5WVK - chains d and n of the 47 polymer chains in the assembly; structure by electron microscopy, 4.20 A resolution (low resolution: residue-level contacts below are approximate; hydrogen-bond / salt-bridge calls are withheld).

Chain d:
Protein: Proteasome subunit alpha type-3
From: Saccharomyces cerevisiae (strain ATCC 204508 / S288c)
Notes: EC 3.4.25.1
UniProtKB: P23638 (PSA3_YEAST); residue numbers follow UniProt; this construct covers 1-258
Sequence (258 residues; row label = number of the first residue in the row):
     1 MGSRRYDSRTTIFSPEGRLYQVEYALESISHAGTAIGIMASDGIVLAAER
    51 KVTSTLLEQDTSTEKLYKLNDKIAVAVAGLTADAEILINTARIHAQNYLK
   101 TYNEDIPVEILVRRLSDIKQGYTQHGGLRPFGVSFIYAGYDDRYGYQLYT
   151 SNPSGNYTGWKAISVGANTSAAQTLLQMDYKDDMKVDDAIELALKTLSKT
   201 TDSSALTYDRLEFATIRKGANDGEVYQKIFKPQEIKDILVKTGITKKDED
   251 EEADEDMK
Not modelled in the structure: 1, 246-258
UniProt features mapped onto this chain:
  - cross-link (Glycyl lysine isopeptide (Lys-Gly)): K100 (interchain with G-Cter in ubiquitin), K199 (interchain with G-Cter in ubiquitin), K231 (interchain with G-Cter in ubiquitin)

Chain n:
Protein: Proteasome subunit alpha type-4
From: Saccharomyces cerevisiae (strain ATCC 204508 / S288c)
Notes: EC 3.4.25.1
UniProtKB: P40303 (PSA4_YEAST); residues 1-254 here = UniProt positions 1-254
Sequence (254 residues; row label = number of the first residue in the row):
     1 MSGYDRALSIFSPDGHIFQVEYALEAVKRGTCAVGVKGKNCVVLGCERRS
    51 TLKLQDTRITPSKVSKIDSHVVLSFSGLNADSRILIEKARVEAQSHRLTL
   101 EDPVTVEYLTRYVAGVQQRYTQSGGVRPFGVSTLIAGFDPRDDEPKLYQT
   151 EPSGIYSSWSAQTIGRNSKTVREFLEKNYDRKEPPATVEECVKLTVRSLL
   201 EVVQTGAKNIEITVVKPDSDIVALSSEEINQYVTQIEQEKQEQQEQDKKK
   251 KSNH
Not modelled in the structure: 1-2, 244-254
UniProt features mapped onto this chain:
  - modified residue: T60 (Phosphothreonine)

How chain d and chain n interact:
Residue-residue contacts (62; chain d residue first):
  S3(d) with R6(n)
  D7(d) with R6(n)
  R9(d) with L8(n); Q19(n)
  T11(d) with Y4(n); L8(n); R127(n)
  I12(d) with L8(n)
  F13(d) with Y22(n); R127(n); P128(n)
  S14(d) with Y22(n)
  P15(d) with Y22(n)
  E16(d) with R29(n)
  G17(d) with E25(n); A26(n); R29(n)
  R18(d) with R29(n)
  M39(d) with D56(n)
  E109(d) with I59(n)
  R113(d) with R83(n); E87(n)
  D117(d) with I84(n)
  Q120(d) with A80(n); D81(n); I84(n); R127(n)
  T123(d) with R127(n)
  Q124(d) with Y120(n); R127(n); F129(n)
  H125(d) with G125(n); V126(n)
  G126(d) with Y4(n); G125(n)
  G127(d) with Y4(n)
  Y144(d) with R58(n)
  Q147(d) with I59(n)
  L148(d) with I59(n)
  Y149(d) with I59(n)
  S154(d) with A80(n)
  G155(d) with A80(n)
  N156(d) with L78(n); N79(n); A80(n)
  Y157(d) with P61(n); N79(n); R83(n)
  T158(d) with T60(n)
  G159(d) with Q55(n); D56(n); I59(n); T60(n)
  W160(d) with L52(n); K53(n); L54(n); Q55(n)
  K161(d) with L54(n)
  A162(d) with L54(n)
  Q173(d) with L52(n)
  Q177(d) with K53(n)
  Y180(d) with L54(n)
Other interface residues (no listed pair), chain d (41 interface residues in all): R4, L19, S116, L176
Other interface residues (no listed pair), chain n (31 interface residues in all): I10

Summary:
Chain d and chain n form an interface of 41 and 31 residues respectively.
Here chain d is Proteasome subunit alpha type-3 and chain n is Proteasome subunit alpha type-4, both from
Saccharomyces cerevisiae (strain ATCC 204508 / S288c). Entry 5WVK (Yeast proteasome-ADP-AlFx) was determined
by electron microscopy, deposited together with 5WVI.
